PDB entry 4DU4 | X-ray diffraction, 2.28 A resolution | chains A and T of the 3 polymer chains in the assembly

[Chain A]
Molecule: DNA polymerase
Organism: Enterobacteria phage RB69
Notes: EC 2.7.7.7
Reference sequence: Q38087 (DPOL_BPR69); residue numbers follow UniProt; this construct covers 1-903
Sequence (903 residues; numbered 1 to 903; the number before each row is that of its first residue):
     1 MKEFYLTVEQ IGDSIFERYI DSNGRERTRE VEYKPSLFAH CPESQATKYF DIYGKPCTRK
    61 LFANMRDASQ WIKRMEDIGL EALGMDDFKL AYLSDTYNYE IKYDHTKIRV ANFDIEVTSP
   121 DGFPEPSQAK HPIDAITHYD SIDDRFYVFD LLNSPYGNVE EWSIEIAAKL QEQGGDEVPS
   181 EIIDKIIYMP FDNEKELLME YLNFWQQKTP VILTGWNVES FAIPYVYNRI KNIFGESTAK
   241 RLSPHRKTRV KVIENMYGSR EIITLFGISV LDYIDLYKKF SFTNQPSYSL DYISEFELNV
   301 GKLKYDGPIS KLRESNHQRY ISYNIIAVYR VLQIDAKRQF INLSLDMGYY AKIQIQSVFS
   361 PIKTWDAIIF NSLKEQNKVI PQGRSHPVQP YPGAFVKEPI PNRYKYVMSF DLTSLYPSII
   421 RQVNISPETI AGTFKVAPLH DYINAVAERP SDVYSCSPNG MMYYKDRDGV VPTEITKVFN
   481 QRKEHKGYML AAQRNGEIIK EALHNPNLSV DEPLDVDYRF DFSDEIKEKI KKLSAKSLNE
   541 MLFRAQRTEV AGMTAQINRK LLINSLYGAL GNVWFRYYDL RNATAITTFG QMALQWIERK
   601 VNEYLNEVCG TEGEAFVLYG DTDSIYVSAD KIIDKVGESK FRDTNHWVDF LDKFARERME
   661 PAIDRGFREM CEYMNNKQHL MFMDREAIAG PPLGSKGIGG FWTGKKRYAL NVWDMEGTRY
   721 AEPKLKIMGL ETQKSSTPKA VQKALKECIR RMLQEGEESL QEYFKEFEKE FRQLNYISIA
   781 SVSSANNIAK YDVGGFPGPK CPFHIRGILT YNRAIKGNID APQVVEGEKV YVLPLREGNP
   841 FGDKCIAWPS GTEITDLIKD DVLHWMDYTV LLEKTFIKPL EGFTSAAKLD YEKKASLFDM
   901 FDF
Not modelled in the structure: 903
Construct notes: engineered mutation Ala222 (Asp in Q38087), Ala327 (Asp in Q38087)
Curated features (UniProtKB/Swiss-Prot):
  - region: Thr248 to Thr264 (Beta hairpin), Lys705 to Tyr708 (Binding of DNA in B-conformation), Leu897 to Phe903 (Interaction with the polymerase clamp)
  - binding site (Mg(2+)): Asp114, Glu116, Asp411, Leu412, Asp623
  - binding site (substrate): Ser414 to Tyr416, Arg482, Lys560
  - site: Asp621 (Optimization of metal coordination by the polymerase active site), Lys706 (Optimization of metal coordination by the polymerase active site), Asp714 (Essential for viral replication)
Bound ions: Ca2+ site 1 near Glu116 (its only coordinating residue here); Ca2+ site 2: Asp411, Leu412, Asp623 (together with 2'-deoxyadenosine 5'-triphosphate); Ca2+ site 3: Asp411, Asp623 (together with 2'-deoxyadenosine 5'-triphosphate); Ca2+ site 4: Asp411, Glu716; Ca2+ site 5: Asn505, Asn507, Lys531; Ca2+ site 6: Glu660, Asp684; Ca2+ site 7: Leu857, Asp861
Residues lining bound ligands: 2'-deoxyadenosine 5'-triphosphate (DTP): Asp411, Leu412, Thr413, Ser414, Leu415, Tyr416, Pro417, Arg482, Lys486, Lys560, Leu561, Asn564, Tyr567, Thr622, Asp623
Reported in the primary citation:
  - mutagenesis - D621A (103 fold): decreased catalytic activity on dGMP opposite dC (citing earlier work)
  - mutagenesis - Y567A: unchanged catalytic activity on incorporation of dAMP opposite dT
  - mutagenesis - Y567A: unchanged catalytic activity on 2'-deoxyadenosine 5'-triphosphate
  - mutagenesis - K706A: abolished catalytic activity (citing earlier work)

[Chain T]
Molecule: DNA template
Sequence (17 nucleotides; each row starts with the number of its first residue):
     2 CGTGTTAGCA GTCCGCG

[How chain A and chain T interact]
Contacting residue pairs (42):
  Lys279(A) with DT4(T), base contact
  Ser360(A) with DG3(T), phosphate contact; DT4(T), hydrogen bond to the phosphate
  Pro361(A) with DT4(T), phosphate contact
  Ile362(A) with DT4(T), hydrogen bond to the phosphate
  Lys363(A) with DC2(T), salt bridge to the phosphate
  Tyr391(A) with DG5(T), phosphate contact; DT6(T), sugar contact
  Pro392(A) with DT6(T), phosphate contact; DT7(T), phosphate contact
  Gly393(A) with DT6(T), hydrogen bond to the phosphate; DT7(T), hydrogen bond to the phosphate
  Ala394(A) with DT7(T), sugar contact
  Val396(A) with DT7(T), phosphate contact; DA8(T), phosphate contact
  Leu561(A) with DT4(T), base contact
  Asn564(A) with DT4(T), base contact
  Ser565(A) with DT4(T), base contact
  Tyr567(A) with DG5(T), sugar contact
  Gly568(A) with DT4(T), base contact; DG5(T), sugar contact
  Ala569(A) with DT4(T), sugar contact
  Gly571(A) with DG5(T), sugar contact
  Asn572(A) with DT4(T), hydrogen bond to the phosphate; DG5(T), hydrogen bond to the phosphate
  Trp574(A) with DG3(T), stacking on the base
  Lys705(A) with DA8(T), salt bridge to the phosphate; DG9(T), sugar contact
  Lys706(A) with DT7(T), base contact; DA8(T), sugar contact
  Arg707(A) with DG9(T), phosphate contact; DC10(T), salt bridge to the phosphate
  Glu731(A) with DC10(T), sugar contact
  Pro799(A) with DC14(T), phosphate contact
  Lys800(A) with DT13(T), phosphate contact; DC14(T), hydrogen bond to the phosphate
  Cys801(A) with DT13(T), sugar contact
  Phe803(A) with DG12(T), sugar contact; DT13(T), phosphate contact
  Lys844(A) with DT13(T), salt bridge to the phosphate
  Lys874(A) with DG12(T), salt bridge to the phosphate
  Lys878(A) with DA11(T), salt bridge to the phosphate
Interface residues without a listed pair, chain A (35 interface residues in all): Asp87, Pro390, Glu398, Lys734, Gly798

[In short]
35 residues of chain A and 13 residues of chain T are in contact, with 7 hydrogen bonds, 6 salt bridges and 1
aromatic stacking contact. Among the polar pairs are Ser360(A)-DT4(T), Ile362(A)-DT4(T) and Gly393(A)-DT6(T).
The paper reports that D621A of chain A reduces catalytic activity on dGMP opposite dC; K706A of chain A
abolishes catalytic activity.
Chain A is DNA polymerase (Enterobacteria phage RB69) and chain T is DNA template; the structure, RB69 DNA
Polymerase Ternary Complex with dATP Opposite dT with 3-Deaza-adenine at the N-3 Position of ..., was
determined by X-ray diffraction together with 4DU1, 4DU3 and 4E3S from the same study.
